PDB entry 7YFZ | electron microscopy, 3.19 A resolution | chains I and K of the 42 polymer chains in the assembly

# Chain I (and K)
Molecule: Pam3 baseplate wedge gp22
From: uncultured cyanophage
Notes: chain K of this document is another copy of the same molecule, construct and numbering; everything in this record applies to it too
Sequence (299 residues; each row starts with the number of its first residue):
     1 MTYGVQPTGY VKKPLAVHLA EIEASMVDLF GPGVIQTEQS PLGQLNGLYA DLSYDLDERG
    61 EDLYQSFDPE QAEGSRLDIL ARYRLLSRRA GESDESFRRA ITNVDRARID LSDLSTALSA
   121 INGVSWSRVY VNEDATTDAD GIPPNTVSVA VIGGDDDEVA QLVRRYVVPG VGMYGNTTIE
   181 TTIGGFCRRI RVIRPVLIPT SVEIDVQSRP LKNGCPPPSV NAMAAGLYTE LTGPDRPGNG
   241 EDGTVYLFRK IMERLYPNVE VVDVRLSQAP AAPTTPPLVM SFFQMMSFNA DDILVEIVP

# Interface between chain I and chain K
Pairs across the interface (31; chain I residue first):
  Arg128(I) - Lys212(K)
  Tyr130(I) - Lys212(K)
  Lys212(I) - Tyr130(K)
  Lys212(I) - Asp140(K)
  Lys212(I) - Asn239(K)  hydrogen bond (side chain-backbone)
  Lys212(I) - Gly240(K)
  Lys212(I) - Phe282(K)
  Asn213(I) - Ala107(K)
  Asn213(I) - Arg108(K)
  Asn213(I) - Tyr130(K)
  Asn213(I) - Val131(K)  hydrogen bond (side chain-backbone)
  Gly214(I) - Ala107(K)
  Cys215(I) - Ala107(K)
  Gly238(I) - Lys212(K)
  Asn239(I) - Lys212(K)
  Glu241(I) - Lys212(K)  salt bridge
  Tyr246(I) - Arg209(K)
  Tyr246(I) - Pro257(K)  hydrogen bond (side chain-backbone)
  Tyr246(I) - Asn258(K)
  Tyr246(I) - Val259(K)  hydrogen bond (side chain-backbone)
  Tyr246(I) - Glu260(K)
  Arg249(I) - Arg249(K)
  Lys250(I) - Pro257(K)
  Glu253(I) - Tyr246(K)
  Glu253(I) - Arg249(K)  salt bridge
  Glu253(I) - Lys250(K)
  Pro257(I) - Tyr246(K)  hydrogen bond (backbone-side chain)
  Pro257(I) - Lys250(K)
  Asn258(I) - Tyr246(K)
  Val259(I) - Tyr246(K)  hydrogen bond (backbone-side chain)
  Glu260(I) - Tyr246(K)
Interface residues without a listed pair, chain I (20 interface residues in all): Leu211, Arg254, Tyr256
Interface residues without a listed pair, chain K (23 interface residues in all): Arg128, Val129, Leu211, Glu241, Glu253, Arg254

# Overview
The interface between chain I and chain K involves 20 residues on one side and 23 on the other, with 6
hydrogen bonds and 2 salt bridges. Polar contacts include Glu241(I)-Lys212(K), Glu253(I)-Arg249(K) and
Lys212(I)-Asn239(K).
Both chains are Pam3 baseplate wedge gp22 (uncultured cyanophage). Entry 7YFZ (Cyanophage Pam3 baseplate
proteins) was determined by electron microscopy (same publication as 8HDR, 7YFW, 8HDS and 8HDW).
